2RD8 - chains A and B; structure by X-ray diffraction, 2.50 A resolution.

# Chain A
Protein: Thymidylate synthase
From: Homo sapiens
Notes: EC 2.1.1.45
UniProtKB: P04818 (TYSY_HUMAN); residues 1-313 here = UniProt positions 1-313
Sequence (313 residues; each row starts with the number of its first residue):
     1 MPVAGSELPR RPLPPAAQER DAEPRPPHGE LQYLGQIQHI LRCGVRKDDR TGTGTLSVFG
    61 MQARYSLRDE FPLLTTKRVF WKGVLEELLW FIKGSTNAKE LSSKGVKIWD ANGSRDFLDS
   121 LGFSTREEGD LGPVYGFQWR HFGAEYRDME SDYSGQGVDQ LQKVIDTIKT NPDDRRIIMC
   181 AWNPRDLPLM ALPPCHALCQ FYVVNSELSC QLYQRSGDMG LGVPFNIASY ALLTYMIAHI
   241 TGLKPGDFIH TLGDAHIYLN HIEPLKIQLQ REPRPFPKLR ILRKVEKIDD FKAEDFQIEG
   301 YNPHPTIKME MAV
Unresolved in the structure: 1-25, 309-313
Construct notes: engineered mutation Lys-163 (Arg in P04818)
Swiss-Prot annotation at these positions:
  - active site: Cys-195 (Nucleophile)
  - binding site (dUMP): Arg-50, Arg-175, Arg-176, Cys-195, His-196, Arg-215 to Asp-218, Asn-226, His-256 to Tyr-258
  - binding site ((6R)-5,10-methylene-5,6,7,8-tetrahydrofolate): Asp-218, Ala-312
  - modified residue: Ser-114 (Phosphoserine)
  - cross-link (Glycyl lysine isopeptide (Lys-Gly)): Lys-287 (interchain with G-Cter in SUMO2), Lys-292 (interchain with G-Cter in SUMO2), Lys-308 (interchain with G-Cter in SUMO2)
  - natural variant: Glu-87 (E87K: In DKCD; uncertain significance), Arg-115 to Val-313 (deletion: In DKCD), Gln-160 (Q160H: In DKCD; uncertain significance), Arg-271 to Val-313 (deletion: In DKCD)
From the paper describing this entry:
  - catalytic residues: Cys-195 (citing earlier work)
  - mutagenesis - R163K: increased catalytic activity
  - mutagenesis - R163K: unchanged expression
  - binding site for beta-mercaptoethanol: Cys-195
  - contacts within the chain: Cys-195/Ser-216
  - conformationally variable residues (loop rearrangement, order/disorder transition): Lys-107 to Glu-128, Ala-181 to Ala-197

# Chain B
Protein: Thymidylate synthase
From: Homo sapiens
Notes: EC 2.1.1.45
UniProtKB: P04818 (TYSY_HUMAN); residue numbers follow UniProt; this construct covers 1-313
Sequence (313 residues; row label = number of the first residue in the row):
     1 MPVAGSELPR RPLPPAAQER DAEPRPPHGE LQYLGQIQHI LRCGVRKDDR TGTGTLSVFG
    61 MQARYSLRDE FPLLTTKRVF WKGVLEELLW FIKGSTNAKE LSSKGVKIWD ANGSRDFLDS
   121 LGFSTREEGD LGPVYGFQWR HFGAEYRDME SDYSGQGVDQ LQKVIDTIKT NPDDRRIIMC
   181 AWNPRDLPLM ALPPCHALCQ FYVVNSELSC QLYQRSGDMG LGVPFNIASY ALLTYMIAHI
   241 TGLKPGDFIH TLGDAHIYLN HIEPLKIQLQ REPRPFPKLR ILRKVEKIDD FKAEDFQIEG
   301 YNPHPTIKME MAV
Unresolved in the structure: 1-25, 48-49, 310-313
Modified residues: Cys-195 (s,s-(2-hydroxyethyl)thiocysteine; CME)
Construct notes: engineered mutation Lys-163 (Arg in P04818)
Swiss-Prot annotation at these positions:
  - active site: Cys-195 (Nucleophile)
  - binding site (dUMP): Arg-50, Arg-175, Arg-176, Cys-195, His-196, Arg-215 to Asp-218, Asn-226, His-256 to Tyr-258
  - binding site ((6R)-5,10-methylene-5,6,7,8-tetrahydrofolate): Asp-218, Ala-312
  - modified residue: Ser-114 (Phosphoserine)
  - cross-link (Glycyl lysine isopeptide (Lys-Gly)): Lys-287 (interchain with G-Cter in SUMO2), Lys-292 (interchain with G-Cter in SUMO2), Lys-308 (interchain with G-Cter in SUMO2)
  - natural variant: Glu-87 (E87K: In DKCD; uncertain significance), Arg-115 to Val-313 (deletion: In DKCD), Gln-160 (Q160H: In DKCD; uncertain significance), Arg-271 to Val-313 (deletion: In DKCD)

# Chain A / chain B interface
Pairs across the interface - 93 pairs, chain A then chain B:
  Val-45(A) with Val-204(B), hydrophobic
  Lys-47(A) with Asp-173(B), hydrogen bond (side chain-backbone); Tyr-202(B); Val-203(B)
  Asp-48(A) with Asp-173(B)
  Asp-49(A) with Arg-175(B)
  Arg-50(A) with Asp-174(B), salt bridge; Arg-176(B)
  Ser-57(A) with Tyr-202(B), hydrogen bond
  Val-58(A) with Tyr-202(B)
  Phe-59(A) with Arg-64(B), hydrogen bond (backbone-side chain); Gln-200(B); Tyr-202(B), hydrophobic; Ser-209(B); Cys-210(B); Gln-211(B); Ile-249(B)
  Gly-60(A) with Gln-62(B); Arg-64(B), hydrogen bond (backbone-side chain); Gln-211(B)
  Met-61(A) with Gln-62(B), hydrogen bond (backbone-side chain)
  Gln-62(A) with Gly-60(B); Met-61(B), hydrogen bond (side chain-backbone); Gln-62(B), hydrogen bond (side chain-backbone); Thr-251(B)
  Arg-64(A) with Phe-59(B), hydrogen bond (side chain-backbone); Gly-60(B), hydrogen bond (side chain-backbone)
  Phe-142(A) with Asn-183(B); Pro-184(B)
  Val-158(A) with Pro-184(B)
  Gln-160(A) with Pro-184(B)
  Lys-163(A) with Leu-187(B)
  Asp-173(A) with Lys-47(B), salt bridge
  Arg-175(A) with Arg-215(B), hydrogen bond (backbone-side chain); Ser-216(B); Asp-254(B), salt bridge; His-256(B), hydrogen bond; Tyr-258(B)
  Arg-176(A) with Arg-50(B); Trp-182(B); Pro-193(B); Arg-215(B)
  Ile-178(A) with Trp-182(B)
  Cys-180(A) with Cys-180(B), hydrophobic; Trp-182(B)
  Trp-182(A) with Arg-176(B); Ile-178(B); Cys-180(B)
  Asn-183(A) with Phe-142(B)
  Pro-184(A) with Phe-142(B); Gln-160(B)
  Pro-193(A) with Arg-176(B)
  Ala-197(A) with Leu-198(B), hydrophobic
  Leu-198(A) with Ala-197(B), hydrophobic; Leu-198(B), hydrophobic; Tyr-213(B), hydrophobic
  Gln-200(A) with Phe-59(B); Tyr-213(B), hydrogen bond; Arg-215(B), hydrogen bond (side chain-backbone); Gly-253(B)
  Tyr-202(A) with Lys-47(B); Ser-57(B); Val-58(B); Phe-59(B), hydrophobic; Asp-254(B)
  Val-203(A) with Lys-47(B)
  Val-204(A) with Val-45(B), hydrophobic
  Ser-209(A) with Phe-59(B)
  Cys-210(A) with Phe-59(B)
  Gln-211(A) with Phe-59(B); Gly-60(B); Tyr-213(B); Thr-251(B); Leu-252(B), hydrogen bond (side chain-backbone); Gly-253(B)
  Tyr-213(A) with Gln-200(B), hydrogen bond; Gln-211(B), hydrogen bond; Tyr-213(B), hydrophobic
  Arg-215(A) with Arg-175(B), hydrogen bond (side chain-backbone); Arg-176(B); Ile-178(B); Gln-200(B), hydrogen bond (backbone-side chain)
  Ser-216(A) with Arg-175(B), hydrogen bond
  Ile-249(A) with Phe-59(B), hydrophobic
  Thr-251(A) with Gln-62(B); Gln-211(B); Thr-251(B)
  Leu-252(A) with Gln-211(B), hydrogen bond (backbone-side chain)
  Gly-253(A) with Gln-200(B); Gln-211(B)
  Asp-254(A) with Arg-175(B); Tyr-202(B)
  His-256(A) with Arg-175(B), hydrogen bond
Interface residues without a listed pair, chain A (47 interface residues in all): Arg-46, Arg-185, Leu-187, Asn-205
Interface residues without a listed pair, chain B (49 interface residues in all): Thr-55, Val-158, Lys-163, Pro-172, Arg-185, Phe-201, Asn-205

# In short
47 residues of chain A face 49 of chain B across their interface, with 21 hydrogen bonds and 3 salt bridges.
Polar pairs include Arg-50(A)/Asp-174(B), Asp-173(A)/Lys-47(B) and Arg-175(A)/Asp-254(B). From the paper: the
catalytic residue Cys-195(A); R163K of chain A increases catalytic activity.
Chain A is Thymidylate synthase and chain B is Thymidylate synthase, both from Homo sapiens; the structure,
Human Thymidylate Synthase Stabilized in Active Conformation by R163K Mutation: Asymmetry and Reactivity of
Cys195, was determined by X-ray diffraction together with 2RDA from the same study.
